PDB entry 7BIN | electron microscopy, 3.20 A resolution | chains c and h of the 56 polymer chains in the assembly

[Chain c]
Molecule: Flagellar basal-body rod protein FlgF
Source organism: Salmonella enterica subsp. enterica serovar Typhi
UniProt: P16323 (FLGF_SALTY); numbering as in UniProt (aligned over 1-251)
Sequence (251 residues; row label = number of the first residue in the row):
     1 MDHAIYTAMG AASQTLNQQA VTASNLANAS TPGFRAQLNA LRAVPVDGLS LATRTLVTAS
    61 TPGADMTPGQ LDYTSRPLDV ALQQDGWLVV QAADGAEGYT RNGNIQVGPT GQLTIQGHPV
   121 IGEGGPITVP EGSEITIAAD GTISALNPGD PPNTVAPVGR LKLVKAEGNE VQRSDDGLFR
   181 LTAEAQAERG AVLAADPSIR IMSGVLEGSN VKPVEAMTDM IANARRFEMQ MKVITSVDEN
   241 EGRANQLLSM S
Unresolved in the structure: 1, 251

[Chain h]
Molecule: Flagellar basal-body rod protein FlgG
Source organism: Salmonella enterica subsp. enterica serovar Typhi
UniProt: P0A1J3 (FLGG_SALTY); residue numbers follow UniProt; this construct covers 1-260
Sequence (260 residues; row label = number of the first residue in the row):
     1 MISSLWIAKT GLDAQQTNMD VIANNLANVS TNGFKRQRAV FEDLLYQTIR QPGAQSSEQT
    61 TLPSGLQIGT GVRPVATERL HSQGNLSQTN NSKDVAIKGQ GFFQVMLPDG TSAYTRDGSF
   121 QVDQNGQLVT AGGFQVQPAI TIPANALSIT IGRDGVVSVT QQGQAAPVQV GQLNLTTFMN
   181 DTGLESIGEN LYIETQSSGA PNESTPGLNG AGLLYQGYVE TSNVNVAEEL VNMIQVQRAY
   241 EINSKAVSTT DQMLQKLTQL

[How chain c and chain h interact]
Pairs across the interface (95):
  Thr15(c) - Met253(h)
  Leu16(c) - Ile2(h)  hydrophobic
  Leu16(c) - Ser4(h)
  Leu16(c) - Met253(h)  hydrophobic
  Asn17(c) - Ile68(h)
  Gln19(c) - Ser4(h)
  Gln19(c) - Ala246(h)
  Gln19(c) - Thr249(h)
  Gln19(c) - Thr250(h)
  Gln19(c) - Met253(h)
  Ala20(c) - Ser3(h)
  Ala20(c) - Ser4(h)  hydrogen bond (backbone-side chain)
  Ala20(c) - Ile68(h)  hydrophobic
  Ala23(c) - Ile7(h)
  Ser24(c) - Ile7(h)
  Ser24(c) - Ile68(h)  hydrogen bond (side chain-backbone)
  Ser24(c) - Gly69(h)
  Ser24(c) - Thr70(h)
  Leu26(c) - Ile242(h)  hydrophobic
  Leu26(c) - Asn243(h)
  Ala27(c) - Ile7(h)
  Ala27(c) - Gly11(h)
  Ala27(c) - Val72(h)
  Ala27(c) - Asn243(h)
  Asn28(c) - Asp43(h)
  Asn28(c) - Gly71(h)  hydrogen bond (side chain-backbone)
  Asn28(c) - Val72(h)
  Ala29(c) - Gln15(h)
  Ser30(c) - Gln15(h)
  Ser30(c) - Phe41(h)
  Thr31(c) - Phe41(h)
  Pro32(c) - Phe41(h)
  Phe34(c) - Asp43(h)
  Phe34(c) - Tyr46(h)
  Gln37(c) - Tyr46(h)
  Gln37(c) - Gln67(h)  hydrogen bond (side chain-backbone)
  Gln37(c) - Ile68(h)  hydrogen bond (side chain-backbone)
  Arg42(c) - Leu62(h)  hydrogen bond (side chain-backbone)
  Arg42(c) - Ser64(h)  hydrogen bond
  Thr58(c) - Arg50(h)  hydrogen bond
  Ala59(c) - Arg50(h)  hydrogen bond (backbone-side chain)
  Ala59(c) - Leu66(h)
  Ser60(c) - Arg50(h)
  Ser60(c) - Ser64(h)
  Ser60(c) - Gly65(h)
  Thr61(c) - Gly65(h)  hydrogen bond (backbone-backbone)
  Thr61(c) - Leu66(h)
  Thr61(c) - Gln67(h)  hydrogen bond (side chain-backbone)
  Pro62(c) - Leu62(h)  hydrophobic
  Pro62(c) - Pro63(h)
  Asp72(c) - Glu228(h)
  Thr74(c) - Arg38(h)
  Arg76(c) - Arg38(h)
  Arg76(c) - Leu80(h)
  Asp79(c) - Arg38(h)  salt bridge
  Asn104(c) - Arg38(h)  hydrogen bond
  Asn104(c) - Val40(h)
  Asn104(c) - Glu78(h)  hydrogen bond
  Gln106(c) - Glu78(h)
  Val107(c) - Asn180(h)  hydrogen bond (backbone-side chain)
  Pro109(c) - Met179(h)
  Pro109(c) - Asn180(h)
  Pro109(c) - Gln196(h)
  Pro109(c) - Ser197(h)
  Pro109(c) - Ser198(h)
  Pro109(c) - Gly199(h)
  Gln116(c) - Glu42(h)  hydrogen bond
  Glu131(c) - Met179(h)
  Pro148(c) - Gln100(h)
  Pro148(c) - Gly210(h)
  Gly149(c) - Gly210(h)
  Gln172(c) - Pro52(h)
  Arg173(c) - Tyr46(h)  hydrogen bond
  Arg173(c) - Gln67(h)
  Asp175(c) - Leu45(h)
  Asp175(c) - Tyr46(h)  hydrogen bond (backbone-backbone)
  Asp175(c) - Thr48(h)
  Gly177(c) - Asp43(h)
  Glu184(c) - Gln55(h)
  Leu206(c) - Arg38(h)
  Met217(c) - Ile242(h)  hydrophobic
  Met217(c) - Lys245(h)
  Met220(c) - Lys245(h)
  Met220(c) - Ala246(h)  hydrophobic
  Met220(c) - Thr249(h)
  Ala224(c) - Thr249(h)
  Ala224(c) - Gln252(h)
  Ala224(c) - Met253(h)  hydrophobic
  Arg225(c) - Gln252(h)
  Phe227(c) - Met253(h)  hydrophobic
  Phe227(c) - Leu257(h)  hydrophobic
  Glu228(c) - Lys256(h)
  Met231(c) - Lys256(h)
  Met231(c) - Leu257(h)  hydrophobic
  Thr235(c) - Leu260(h)
Also at the interface, not in a pair above, chain c (56 interface residues in all): Val21, Ala40, Tyr73, Gly108, Gly132, Asp176, Pro213, Asn223
Also at the interface, not in a pair above, chain h (56 interface residues in all): Ala8, Asn18, Gln47, Thr182, Gln235, Ala239

[In short]
Chain c and chain h each contribute 56 residues to their interface, with 17 hydrogen bonds and 1 salt bridge.
Polar contacts include Asp79(c)-Arg38(h), Ala20(c)-Ser4(h) and Ser24(c)-Ile68(h).
Chain c is Flagellar basal-body rod protein FlgF and chain h is Flagellar basal-body rod protein FlgG, both
from Salmonella enterica subsp. enterica serovar Typhi; the structure, Salmonella export gate and rod refined
in focussed C1 map, was determined by electron microscopy, deposited together with 7BGL, 7BHQ, 7BJ2, 7BK0 and
7NVG.
